Entry 8OZU (X-ray diffraction, 2.25 A resolution); this record covers chains D and F of the 4 polymer chains in the assembly.

[Chain D (and F)]
Molecule: Alpha-L-fucosidase
Organism: Lacticaseibacillus casei
Notes: chain F of this document is another copy of the same molecule, construct and numbering; everything in this record applies to it too
UniProt: A0A806EKD1 (A0A806EKD1_LACCD); residues 1-414 here = UniProt positions 1-414
Chain sequence (414 residues; numbered 1 to 414; the number before each row is that of its first residue):
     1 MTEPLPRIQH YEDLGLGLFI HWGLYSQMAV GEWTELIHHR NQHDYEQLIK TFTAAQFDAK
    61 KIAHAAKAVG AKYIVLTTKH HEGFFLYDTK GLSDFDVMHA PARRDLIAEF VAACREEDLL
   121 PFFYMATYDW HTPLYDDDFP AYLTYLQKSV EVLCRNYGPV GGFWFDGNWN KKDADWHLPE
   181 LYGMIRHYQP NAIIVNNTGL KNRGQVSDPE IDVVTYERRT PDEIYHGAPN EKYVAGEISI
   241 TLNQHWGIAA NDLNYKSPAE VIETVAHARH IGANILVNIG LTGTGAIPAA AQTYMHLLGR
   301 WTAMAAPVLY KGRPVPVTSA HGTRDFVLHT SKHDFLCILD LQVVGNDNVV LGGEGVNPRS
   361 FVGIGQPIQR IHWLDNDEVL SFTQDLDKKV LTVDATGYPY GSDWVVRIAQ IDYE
Unresolved in the structure: 1-2, 199-204 (chain F: 1-2, 199-205)

[Interface between chain D and chain F]
Residue-residue contacts (84):
  V30(D) - Y400(F)
  V30(D) - G401(F)
  G31(D) - Y400(F)
  E32(D) - Y400(F)  hydrogen bond
  W33(D) - V349(F)  hydrophobic
  W33(D) - Y400(F)  hydrogen bond (backbone-side chain)
  T34(D) - Y400(F)
  L36(D) - N346(F)
  I37(D) - V344(F)
  I37(D) - G345(F)
  I37(D) - N346(F)
  I37(D) - Y400(F)  hydrophobic
  H38(D) - Y400(F)  hydrogen bond (side chain-backbone)
  H39(D) - N346(F)
  Q244(D) - D403(F)
  H245(D) - Y400(F)
  H245(D) - G401(F)  hydrogen bond (side chain-backbone)
  H245(D) - S402(F)
  A249(D) - G401(F)
  A250(D) - R300(F)  hydrogen bond (backbone-side chain)
  N251(D) - R300(F)  hydrogen bond
  N251(D) - S402(F)
  N251(D) - D403(F)  hydrogen bond (backbone-backbone)
  N251(D) - W404(F)
  D252(D) - S402(F)
  D252(D) - D403(F)
  L253(D) - I262(F)  hydrophobic
  L253(D) - L297(F)
  L253(D) - R300(F)
  L253(D) - W301(F)  hydrophobic
  L253(D) - D403(F)  hydrogen bond (backbone-backbone)
  L253(D) - W404(F)  hydrophobic
  N254(D) - A259(F)
  N254(D) - D403(F)  hydrogen bond
  N254(D) - V405(F)
  Y255(D) - S257(F)
  Y255(D) - P258(F)
  Y255(D) - A259(F)
  Y255(D) - L297(F)  hydrophobic
  K256(D) - S257(F)
  K256(D) - P258(F)
  S257(D) - Y255(F)
  S257(D) - K256(F)
  S257(D) - S257(F)
  P258(D) - Y255(F)  hydrophobic
  P258(D) - K256(F)
  P258(D) - Y294(F)
  A259(D) - N254(F)
  A259(D) - Y255(F)
  I262(D) - L253(F)  hydrophobic
  A289(D) - T293(F)
  A290(D) - T293(F)
  T293(D) - A289(F)
  T293(D) - A290(F)
  T293(D) - T293(F)  hydrogen bond
  Y294(D) - P258(F)
  L297(D) - L253(F)
  L297(D) - Y255(F)  hydrophobic
  R300(D) - A250(F)  hydrogen bond (side chain-backbone)
  R300(D) - N251(F)  hydrogen bond
  R300(D) - L253(F)
  W301(D) - L253(F)  hydrophobic
  V349(D) - W33(F)  hydrophobic
  Y400(D) - V30(F)
  Y400(D) - G31(F)
  Y400(D) - E32(F)  hydrogen bond (side chain-backbone)
  Y400(D) - W33(F)  hydrogen bond (side chain-backbone)
  Y400(D) - T34(F)
  Y400(D) - I37(F)  hydrophobic
  Y400(D) - H38(F)  hydrogen bond (backbone-side chain)
  Y400(D) - H245(F)
  G401(D) - V30(F)
  G401(D) - H245(F)  hydrogen bond (backbone-side chain)
  G401(D) - A249(F)
  S402(D) - H245(F)
  S402(D) - N251(F)
  D403(D) - Q244(F)
  D403(D) - N251(F)  hydrogen bond (backbone-backbone)
  D403(D) - D252(F)
  D403(D) - L253(F)  hydrogen bond (backbone-backbone)
  D403(D) - N254(F)  hydrogen bond
  W404(D) - N251(F)
  W404(D) - L253(F)  hydrophobic
  V405(D) - N254(F)
Also at the interface, not in a pair above, chain D (43 interface residues in all): A29, V343, V344, G345, N346, L351
Also at the interface, not in a pair above, chain F (43 interface residues in all): A29, L36, V343, L351, P399

[Overview]
The chain D/chain F interface involves 43 residues from each chain, with 19 hydrogen bonds. Polar contacts
include E32(D)-Y400(F), W33(D)-Y400(F) and H38(D)-Y400(F).
Both chains are Alpha-L-fucosidase (Lacticaseibacillus casei). Entry 8OZU (Fucosidase crystal structure) was
determined by X-ray diffraction (same publication as 9HY7, 9HYJ, 9HYX, 9HZ1 and 8OZT).
